Entry 9NV3 (electron microscopy, 4.45 A resolution (low resolution: residue-level contacts below are approximate; hydrogen-bond / salt-bridge calls are withheld)); this record covers chains A and C.

[Chain A]
Name: DUF1788 domain-containing protein
From: Salmonella enterica subsp. enterica serovar Typhimurium str. D23580
UniProtKB: A0A6C7ILK3 (A0A6C7ILK3_SALTD); residues 3-201 here correspond to UniProt positions 2-200 (UniProt number = residue number - 1)
Chain sequence (199 residues; row label = number of the first residue in the row):
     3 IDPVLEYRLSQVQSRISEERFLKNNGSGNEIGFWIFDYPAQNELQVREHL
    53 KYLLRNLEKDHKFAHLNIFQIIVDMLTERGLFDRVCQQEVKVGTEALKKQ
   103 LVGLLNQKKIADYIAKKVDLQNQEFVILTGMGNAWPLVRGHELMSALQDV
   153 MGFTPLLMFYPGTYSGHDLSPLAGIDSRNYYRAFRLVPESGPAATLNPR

[Chain C]
Name: PglZ domain-containing protein
From: Salmonella enterica subsp. enterica serovar Typhimurium str. D23580
UniProtKB: A0A6C7IK08 (A0A6C7IK08_SALTD); numbering as in UniProt (aligned over 1-867)
Chain sequence (887 residues; each row starts with the number of its first residue):
     1 MTLQNQEFIAGLKAKFAEHRIVFWHDPDKRFLEELDNLELENVTLLDMTD
    51 QSQLAVKKRIEIDEPEQQFLLWFPHDAPPKEFDWLLDIRLYSTEFHADFA
   101 AITLNTLGIPQLGLREHIQRRKAFFSTKRLSALKGLVTEQENEASLDKKM
   151 VAVIAGVKTAKTEEILFSLITQYVNQQKDDDSDLENTLAMLKRHDLEGVL
   201 WDILNQEMGYQAEHPTLENLILKLFCTDLSAQADPQKREWLEKNVLATPS
   251 GRASALAFMVTWRADRRYKEAYDYCAQQMQDALRPEDQYRLSSPYDLHEC
   301 ETTLSIEQTIIHALVTQLLEESTTLDREAFKKLLSERQSKYWCQTRQEYC
   351 AIYDALRQAERLLNLRNRHIDGFHYQDSATFWKAYCEELFRFDQAYRLFN
   401 EYALLVHSKGAMILKSLDDYIEALYSNWYLAELSRSWNKVLETENRMQEW
   451 RIAGVPRQQNFYNEVVKPQFNNPQIKRVFVIISDALRYEVAEELGNQINT
   501 EKRFTAELRSQLGVLPSYTQLGMAALLPHDEICYQPGSGDIVYADGLSTS
   551 GTPNRDTILKKYKGMAVKSDDLLKWKNQQGRDLIRDYEVVYIWHNTIDAM
   601 GDSASTEEKTFEACRNAVVELKDLVTRVINRLHGTRIIVTADHGFLFQQQ
   651 PLSGQDKTTLQIKPDNTIKNHKRFIIGHQLPADDFCWKGKVADTAGVSDN
   701 SEFLIPKGIQRFHFSGGARFVHGGAMLQEVCVPVLQVKALQKTAAEKQPQ
   751 RRPVDIVKHHPLIKLVNNIDKVSLLQTHPVGELYEPRTLNIFIVDNANNV
   801 VSGKERICFDSDNNTMEKRVRDVTLKLIGANFNRRNEYWLILEDAQTETG
   851 YQKYPVIIDLAFQDDFFKETAAAKFERQHMDSSTSAA
Not modelled in the structure: 1, 868-887
Construct notes: expression tag (868-887)
From the paper describing this entry:
  - conformationally variable residues (domain motion): His96 to Phe99 (proposed by the authors, not directly observed)

[Interface between chain A and chain C]
Pairs across the interface (32; chain A residue first):
  Glu45(A) - Tyr91(C)
  Arg49(A) - Glu61(C)
  Arg49(A) - Tyr91(C)
  Phe71(A) - Leu54(C)
  Phe71(A) - Lys57(C)
  Phe71(A) - Lys58(C)
  Gln72(A) - Ile62(C)
  Val75(A) - Leu54(C)
  Val75(A) - Lys58(C)
  Leu78(A) - Leu54(C)
  Thr79(A) - Ser52(C)
  Thr79(A) - Leu54(C)
  Glu80(A) - Ser52(C)
  Glu80(A) - Gln53(C)
  Glu80(A) - Leu54(C)
  Glu80(A) - Trp84(C)
  Arg81(A) - Phe82(C)
  Arg81(A) - Trp84(C)
  Gly134(A) - Asp87(C)
  Asn135(A) - Lys57(C)
  Asn135(A) - Glu61(C)
  Asn135(A) - Asp87(C)
  Ala136(A) - Asp87(C)
  Trp137(A) - Lys80(C)
  Trp137(A) - Asp83(C)
  Trp137(A) - Trp84(C)
  Trp137(A) - Leu86(C)
  Trp137(A) - Asp87(C)
  Pro138(A) - Glu81(C)
  Pro138(A) - Trp84(C)
  Leu139(A) - Glu81(C)
  Leu174(A) - Leu90(C)
Interface residues without a listed pair, chain A (20 interface residues in all): Gln43, Asn69, Ile74, Ala175
Interface residues without a listed pair, chain C (19 interface residues in all): Gln51, Ala55, Ile88
From the paper, about this interface:
  - interface residues, chain A: Arg49(A), Asn135(A), Trp137(A)
  - interface residues, chain C: Lys58(C)

[In short]
Chain A and chain C form an interface of 20 and 19 residues respectively. From the paper: interface residues
Arg49(A), Asn135(A) and Lys58(C) among others; conformational variability at His96(C).
Chain A is DUF1788 domain-containing protein and chain C is PglZ domain-containing protein, both from
Salmonella enterica subsp. enterica serovar Typhimurium str. D23580; the structure, Hybrid model of a complex
of BREX proteins BrxB and PglZ from Salmonella typhimurium, was determined by electron microscopy.
